PDB entry 3MG7 | X-ray diffraction, 2.78 A resolution | chains T and U of the 28 polymer chains in the assembly

[Chain T]
Protein: Proteasome component C1
Organism: Saccharomyces cerevisiae
Notes: EC 3.4.25.1
UniProt: P21242 (PSA3_YEAST); the construct lacks a stretch of the UniProt sequence and is renumbered around it, so the offset changes along the chain: 1-180 = UniProt 1-180; 181-199 = UniProt 184-202; 201-206 = UniProt 203-208; 207-218 = UniProt 211-222; 1 more segments
Sequence (248 residues; row label = number of the first residue in the row; note: 1 number in that range is skipped by the numbering (no residue carries it; nothing is unmodelled there); a row labelled like 180A-180C holds insertion residues (180A, then the next letters in order)):
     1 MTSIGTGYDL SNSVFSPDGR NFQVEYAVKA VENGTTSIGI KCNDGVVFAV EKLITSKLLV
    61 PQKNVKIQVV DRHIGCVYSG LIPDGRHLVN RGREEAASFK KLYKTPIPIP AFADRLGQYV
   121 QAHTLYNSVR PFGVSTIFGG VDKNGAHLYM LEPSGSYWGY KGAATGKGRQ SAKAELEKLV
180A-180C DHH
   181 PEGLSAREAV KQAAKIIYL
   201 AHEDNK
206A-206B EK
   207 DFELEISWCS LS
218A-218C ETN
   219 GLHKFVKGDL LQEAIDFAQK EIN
Not modelled in the structure: 1-11
Swiss-Prot annotation at these positions:
  - modified residue: Thr2 (N-acetylthreonine)

[Chain U]
Protein: Proteasome component C7-alpha
Organism: Saccharomyces cerevisiae
Notes: EC 3.4.25.1
UniProt: P21243 (PSA6_YEAST); the construct lacks a stretch of the UniProt sequence and is renumbered around it, so the offset changes along the chain: -3 to 34 = UniProt 1-38; 35-143 = UniProt 40-148; 144-179 = UniProt 150-185; 180-184 = UniProt 191-195; 2 more segments
Sequence (252 residues; each row starts with the number of its first residue; note: 1 number in that range is skipped by the numbering (no residue carries it; nothing is unmodelled there); a row labelled like 179A-179E holds insertion residues (179A, then the next letters in order); numbers below 1 keep their minus sign (Met-3 is residue -3)):
    -3 MSGAAAASAA GYDRHITIFS PEGRLYQVEY AFKATNQT
   34A N
    35 INSLAVRGKD CTVVISQKKV PDKLLDPTTV SYIFCISRTI GMVVNGPIPD ARNAALRAKA
    95 EAAEFRYKYG YDMPCDVLAK RMANLSQIYT QRAYMRPLGV ILTFVSVDE
  143A E
   144 LGPSIYKTDP AGYYVGYKAT ATGPKQQEIT TNLENH
179A-179E FKKSK
   180 IDHIN
184G-184H EE
   185 SWEKVVEFAI THMIDALGTE FSKNDLEVGV ATKD
   220 KFFTLSAENI EERLVAIAEQ D
Not modelled in the structure: -3 to 5

[Interface between chain T and chain U]
Residue-residue contacts (64; chain T residue first):
  Ser13(T) with Gln23(U); Tyr128(U); Arg130(U)
  Val14(T) with His11(U); Gln23(U)
  Phe15(T) with Gln23(U), hydrogen bond (backbone-side chain); Tyr26(U); Ala27(U), hydrophobic; Ala30(U), hydrophobic; Arg130(U); Pro131(U); Gly133(U)
  Ser16(T) with Tyr26(U)
  Pro17(T) with Tyr26(U), hydrophobic; Lys29(U)
  Asp18(T) with Lys29(U)
  Gly19(T) with Tyr26(U); Ala30(U); Gln33(U)
  Asn21(T) with Arg130(U)
  Asp114(T) with Arg86(U)
  Gln118(T) with Arg86(U), hydrogen bond (side chain-backbone); Asn87(U); Leu90(U)
  Gln121(T) with Pro83(U); Asp84(U); Asn87(U), hydrogen bond; Leu132(U)
  Thr124(T) with Arg130(U), hydrogen bond (backbone-side chain)
  Leu125(T) with Asn87(U); Tyr128(U); Met129(U); Arg130(U), hydrogen bond (backbone-backbone); Leu132(U), hydrophobic
  Tyr126(T) with Tyr128(U); Met129(U), hydrophobic
  Asn127(T) with Ala127(U); Tyr128(U)
  Ser154(T) with Pro83(U)
  Ser156(T) with Ile82(U); Pro83(U)
  Tyr157(T) with Arg86(U), hydrogen bond (backbone-side chain)
  Trp158(T) with Leu59(U), hydrophobic; Thr63(U); Val64(U), hydrophobic; Ser65(U); Tyr66(U); Ile82(U), hydrophobic; Arg86(U)
  Gly159(T) with Leu59(U); Asp60(U), hydrogen bond (backbone-backbone); Thr63(U), hydrogen bond (backbone-side chain)
  Tyr160(T) with Leu58(U); Leu59(U); Asp60(U)
  Lys161(T) with Leu58(U), hydrogen bond (backbone-backbone); Leu59(U)
  Gly162(T) with Leu58(U)
  Lys173(T) with Leu58(U)
  Leu176(T) with Leu58(U), hydrophobic
  Glu177(T) with Lys57(U), salt bridge; Leu58(U)
  Val180(T) with Leu58(U), hydrophobic
  Asp180A(T) with Lys57(U), salt bridge
Other interface residues (no listed pair), chain T (32 interface residues in all): Asn12, Arg20, Lys41, Gly155
Other interface residues (no listed pair), chain U (31 interface residues in all): Arg10, Asp56, Pro61

[Overview]
32 residues of chain T and 31 residues of chain U are in contact; the contacts include 9 hydrogen bonds and 2
salt bridges. Among the polar pairs are Glu177(T)-Lys57(U), Asp180A(T)-Lys57(U) and Phe15(T)-Gln23(U).
Chain T is Proteasome component C1 and chain U is Proteasome component C7-alpha, both from Saccharomyces
cerevisiae; the structure, Structure of yeast 20S open-gate proteasome with Compound 8, was determined by
X-ray diffraction together with 3MG0, 3MG6, 3MG8 and 3MG4 from the same study.
